3PXI - chains B and c of the 6 polymer chains in the assembly; structure by X-ray diffraction, 6.93 A resolution (low resolution: residue-level contacts below are approximate; hydrogen-bond / salt-bridge calls are withheld).

# Chain B
Molecule: Negative regulator of genetic competence ClpC/MecB
Source organism: Bacillus subtilis
UniProt: P37571 (CLPC_BACSU); numbering as in UniProt; present here: 1-246, 252-280, 293-584, 599-664, 686-810
Amino-acid sequence (758 residues; numbered 1 to 810; 52 numbers in that range are skipped by the numbering (no residue carries them; nothing is unmodelled there); the number before each row is that of its first residue):
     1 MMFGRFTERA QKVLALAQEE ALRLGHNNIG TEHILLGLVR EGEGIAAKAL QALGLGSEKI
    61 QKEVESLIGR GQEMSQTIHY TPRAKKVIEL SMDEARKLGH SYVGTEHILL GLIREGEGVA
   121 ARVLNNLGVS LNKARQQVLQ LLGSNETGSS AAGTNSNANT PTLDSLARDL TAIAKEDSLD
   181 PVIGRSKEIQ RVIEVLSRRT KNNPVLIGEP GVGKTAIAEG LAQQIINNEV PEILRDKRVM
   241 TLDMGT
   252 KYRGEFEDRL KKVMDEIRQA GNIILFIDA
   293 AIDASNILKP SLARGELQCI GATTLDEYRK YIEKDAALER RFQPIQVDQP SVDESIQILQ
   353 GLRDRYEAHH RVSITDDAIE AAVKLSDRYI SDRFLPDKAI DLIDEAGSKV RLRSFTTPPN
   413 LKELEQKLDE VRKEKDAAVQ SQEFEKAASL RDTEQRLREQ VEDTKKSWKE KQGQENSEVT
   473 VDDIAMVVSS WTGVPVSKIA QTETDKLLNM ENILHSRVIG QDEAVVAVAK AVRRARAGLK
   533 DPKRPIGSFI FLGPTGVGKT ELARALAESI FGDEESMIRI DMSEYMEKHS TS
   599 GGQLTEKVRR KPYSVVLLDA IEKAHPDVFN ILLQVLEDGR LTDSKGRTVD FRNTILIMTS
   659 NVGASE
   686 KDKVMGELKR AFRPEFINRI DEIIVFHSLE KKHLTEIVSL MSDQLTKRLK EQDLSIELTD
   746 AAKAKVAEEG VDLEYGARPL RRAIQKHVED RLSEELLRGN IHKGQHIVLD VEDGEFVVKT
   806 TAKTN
Unresolved in the structure: 1-2, 146-155, 243-246, 252-257, 293-300, 409-410, 468-469, 485-491, 599-601, 641-645, 713-714, 808-810
Sequence notes: engineered mutation Ala280 (Glu in P37571), Ala618 (Glu in P37571)
Curated features (UniProtKB/Swiss-Prot):
  - binding site (ATP): Gly208 to Thr215, Gly545 to Thr552

# Chain c
Molecule: Adapter protein mecA 1
Source organism: Bacillus subtilis
UniProt: P37958 (MECA1_BACSU); numbering as in UniProt (aligned over 108-218)
Amino-acid sequence (111 residues; row label = number of the first residue in the row):
   108 LDDFQKEEQA VNQEEKEQKL QFVLRFGDFE DVISLSKLNV NGSKTTLYSF ENRYYLYVDF
   168 CNMTDEEVEN QLSILLEYAT ESSISIHRLE EYGKLIISEH ALETIKKHFA S
Unresolved in the structure: 108-124

# How chain B and chain c interact
Pairs across the interface (15; chain B residue first):
  Arg9(B) with Glu198(c)
  Lys48(B) with His194(c)
  Thr105(B) with Glu198(c)
  Glu106(B) with Tyr199(c)
  Gln140(B) with Ser192(c)
  Leu141(B) with Ser192(c); Arg195(c)
  Leu142(B) with Ser192(c); Arg195(c)
  Gly143(B) with Arg195(c)
  Ser144(B) with Glu158(c); Arg195(c)
  Asn145(B) with Glu158(c); Arg160(c); Tyr162(c)
Other interface residues (no listed pair), chain B (14 interface residues in all): Thr7, Ile45, His100, Gly104
Other interface residues (no listed pair), chain c (9 interface residues in all): Ile191

# In short
14 residues of chain B and 9 residues of chain c are in contact. From UniProt: 16 ATP-binding residues on
chain B.
Chain B is Negative regulator of genetic competence ClpC/MecB and chain c is Adapter protein mecA 1, both from
Bacillus subtilis; the structure, Structure of MecA108:ClpC, was determined by X-ray diffraction (same
publication as 2Y1Q, 2Y1R and 3PXG).
